8DEJ - chains J and M of the 14 polymer chains in the assembly; structure by electron microscopy, 2.86 A resolution.

== Chain J ==
Name: CRISPR-associated protein, CT1133 family
Organism: Desulfovibrio vulgaris
UniProt: Q72WF8 (Q72WF8_DESVH); residues 1-124 here correspond to UniProt positions 489-612 (UniProt number = residue number + 488)
Chain sequence (124 residues; row label = number of the first residue in the row):
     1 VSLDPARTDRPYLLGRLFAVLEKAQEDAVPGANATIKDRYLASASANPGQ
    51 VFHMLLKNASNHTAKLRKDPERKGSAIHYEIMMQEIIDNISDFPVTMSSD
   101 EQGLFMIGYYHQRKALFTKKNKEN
Not modelled in the structure: 74-75, 120-124
From the paper describing this entry:
  - binding site for the 40-nt DNA strand (chain M): Lys73, His78, Phe117, Lys119

== Chain M ==
Molecule: 40-nt DNA strand
Sequence (40 nucleotides; row label = number of the first residue in the row):
     2 CTGGAGGAGTTTTCGCCATGCTCAGACTGGCGAGTTCGCG

== Interface between chain J and chain M ==
Contacting residue pairs - 18 pairs, chain J then chain M:
  Lys23(J) with DG33(M), base contact
  Glu26(J) with DG33(M), base contact
  Asp27(J) with DG33(M), base contact
  Arg72(J) with DT36(M), base contact
  Lys73(J) with DA34(M), phosphate contact; DG35(M), salt bridge to the phosphate; DT36(M), hydrogen bond to the base
  Ala76(J) with DT36(M), hydrogen bond to the base
  Ile77(J) with DT36(M), base contact
  His78(J) with DG35(M), hydrogen bond to the sugar; DT36(M), base contact
  Gln84(J) with DT37(M), hydrogen bond to the base
  Arg113(J) with DC32(M), base contact
  Phe117(J) with DC32(M), stacking on the base; DG33(M), sugar contact
  Thr118(J) with DG33(M), sugar contact
  Lys119(J) with DG33(M), sugar contact; DA34(M), phosphate contact
Interface residues without a listed pair, chain J (16 interface residues in all): Glu80, Ile81, Leu116

== In short ==
Chain J and chain M form an interface of 16 and 6 residues respectively; the contacts include 4 hydrogen
bonds, 1 salt bridge and 1 aromatic stacking contact. Polar pairs include Lys73(J)-DT36(M), Ala76(J)-DT36(M)
and Gln84(J)-DT37(M). The paper reports a binding site for the 40-nt DNA strand (chain M) at Lys73(J),
His78(J) and Phe117(J) among others.
Here chain J is CRISPR-associated protein, CT1133 family (Desulfovibrio vulgaris) and chain M is a 40-nt DNA
strand. Entry 8DEJ (D. vulgaris type I-C Cascade bound to dsDNA target) was determined by electron microscopy
(same publication as 8DFA, 8DFS, 8DEX and 8DFO).
